8E3C - chains A and C of the 3 polymer chains in the assembly; structure by electron microscopy, 7.10 A resolution (low resolution: residue-level contacts below are approximate; hydrogen-bond / salt-bridge calls are withheld).

# Chain A
Molecule: VP1
From: Enterovirus A71
Notes: EC 3.4.22.29, 3.6.1.15, 3.4.22.28, 2.7.7.48
UniProt: G9I191 (G9I191_HE71); residues 72-296 here correspond to UniProt positions 637-861 (UniProt number = residue number + 565)
Sequence (225 residues; each row starts with the number of its first residue):
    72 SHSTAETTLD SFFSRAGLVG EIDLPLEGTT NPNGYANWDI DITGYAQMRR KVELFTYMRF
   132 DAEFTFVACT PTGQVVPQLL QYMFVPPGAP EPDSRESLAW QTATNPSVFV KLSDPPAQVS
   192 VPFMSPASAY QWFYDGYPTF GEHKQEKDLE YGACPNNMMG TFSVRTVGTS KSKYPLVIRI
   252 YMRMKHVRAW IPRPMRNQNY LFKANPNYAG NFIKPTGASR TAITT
Differences from the reference sequence: conflict Glu162 (Lys727 in G9I191)
What the authors report for this chain:
  - mutagenesis - N102H, M119L: unchanged stability in response to high temperatures

# Chain C
Molecule: VP3
From: Enterovirus A71
UniProt: G9I191 (G9I191_HE71); residues 1-236 here correspond to UniProt positions 324-559 (UniProt number = residue number + 323)
Sequence (236 residues; row label = number of the first residue in the row):
     1 GFPTELKPGT NQFLTTDDGV SAPILPNFHP TPCIHIPGEV RNLLELCQVE TILEVNNVPT
    61 NATSLMERLR FPVSAQAGKG ELCAVFRADP GRSGPWQSTL LGQLCGYYTQ WSGSLEVTFM
   121 FTGSFMATGK MLIAYTPPGG PLPKDRATAM LGTHVIWDFG LQSSVTLVIP WISNTHYRAH
   181 ARDGVFDYYT TGLVSIWYQT NYVVPIGAPN TAYIIALAAA QKNFTMQLCK DASDIL
Disordered / not traced: 176-188
Differences from the reference sequence: conflict Gln227 (Lys550 in G9I191)

# Chain A / chain C interface
Residue-residue contacts (45; chain A residue first):
  Thr78(A) - Gln227(C)
  Phe83(A) - Tyr108(C)
  Phe83(A) - Cys229(C)
  Ser85(A) - Thr16(C)
  Arg86(A) - Cys229(C)
  Arg86(A) - Asp231(C)
  Ala87(A) - Thr15(C)
  Gln118(A) - Ser233(C)
  Arg121(A) - Gln103(C)
  Arg121(A) - Tyr107(C)
  Arg121(A) - Ile235(C)
  Arg130(A) - Cys33(C)
  Asn176(A) - Ile24(C)
  Pro186(A) - Asn11(C)
  Gln189(A) - Ser21(C)
  Val190(A) - Ser21(C)
  Val190(A) - Ile24(C)
  Ser191(A) - Ser21(C)
  Ser191(A) - Ala22(C)
  Ser191(A) - Pro23(C)
  Ser191(A) - Ile24(C)
  Val192(A) - Ile24(C)
  Phe194(A) - Pro30(C)
  Arg254(A) - Asp17(C)
  Lys256(A) - Asp18(C)
  Ala260(A) - Val40(C)
  Ala260(A) - Leu43(C)
  Trp261(A) - Ile36(C)
  Trp261(A) - Gly38(C)
  Trp261(A) - Glu39(C)
  Pro263(A) - Leu46(C)
  Met266(A) - Gln103(C)
  Asn270(A) - Leu236(C)
  Lys285(A) - Asn57(C)
  Lys285(A) - Arg68(C)
  Thr287(A) - Ser93(C)
  Thr287(A) - Gly94(C)
  Ser290(A) - Asn57(C)
  Ser290(A) - Phe86(C)
  Arg291(A) - Val58(C)
  Ala293(A) - Val58(C)
  Ala293(A) - Cys83(C)
  Ala293(A) - Phe86(C)
  Thr295(A) - Phe86(C)
  Thr296(A) - Leu193(C)
Other interface residues (no listed pair), chain A (37 interface residues in all): Leu80, Phe155, Thr175, Pro193, Arg259, Asn268, Thr292, Ile294
Other interface residues (no listed pair), chain C (43 interface residues in all): Gly19, Arg41, Asn42, Glu54, Glu81, Leu82, Ala84, Arg87, Pro95

# Summary
The interface between chain A and chain C involves 37 residues on one side and 43 on the other. From the
paper: N102H and M119L of chain A leave stability in response to high temperatures unchanged.
Chain A is VP1 and chain C is VP3, both from Enterovirus A71; the structure, Purification of Enterovirus A71,
strain 4643, WT capsid, was determined by electron microscopy, deposited together with 8E2X, 8E2Y, 8E31, 8E38,
8E39, 8E3A and 8E3B.
